4UBB - chains P and A of the 4 polymer chains in the assembly; structure by X-ray diffraction, 1.90 A resolution.

== Chain P ==
Molecule: 11-nt DNA strand
Sequence (11 nucleotides; row label = number of the first residue in the row):
     1 GCTGATGCGCG
Modified positions: 8OG (8-oxo-2'-deoxy-guanosine-5'-monophosphate) at position 11
Ion coordination: Mg2+ site 1: DC10, 8OG_11 (together with 8-oxo-2'-deoxyguanosine-5'-triphosphate) (shared with Asp-190(A), Asp-192(A), Asp-256(A) of chain A); Mg2+ site 2: 8OG_11 (together with pyrophosphate)

== Chain A ==
Molecule: DNA polymerase beta
Source organism: Homo sapiens
Notes: EC 2.7.7.7, 4.2.99.-
UniProtKB: P06746 (DPOLB_HUMAN); numbering as in UniProt (aligned over 1-335)
Amino-acid sequence (335 residues; numbered 1 to 335; the number before each row is that of its first residue):
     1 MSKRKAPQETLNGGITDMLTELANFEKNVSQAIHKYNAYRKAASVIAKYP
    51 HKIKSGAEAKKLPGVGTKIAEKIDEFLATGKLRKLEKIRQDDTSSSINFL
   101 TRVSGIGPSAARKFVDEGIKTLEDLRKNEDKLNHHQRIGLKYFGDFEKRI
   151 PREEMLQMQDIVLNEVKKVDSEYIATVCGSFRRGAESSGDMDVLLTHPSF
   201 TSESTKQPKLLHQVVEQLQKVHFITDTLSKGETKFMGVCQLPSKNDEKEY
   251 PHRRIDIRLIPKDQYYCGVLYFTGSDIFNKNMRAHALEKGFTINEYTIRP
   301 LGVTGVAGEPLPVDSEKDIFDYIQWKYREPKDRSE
Not modelled in the structure: 1-9
Ion coordination: Mg2+ site 1: Asp-190, Asp-192, Asp-256 (together with 8-oxo-2'-deoxyguanosine-5'-triphosphate) (shared with DC10(P), 8OG_11(P) of chain P); Mg2+ site 2: Asp-190, Asp-192 (together with 8-oxo-2'-deoxyguanosine-5'-triphosphate, pyrophosphate) (shared with 8OG_11(P) of chain P)
Small-molecule neighbours: 8-oxo-2'-deoxyguanosine-5'-triphosphate / pyrophosphate: Arg-149, Gly-179, Ser-180, Arg-183, Ser-187, Ser-188, Gly-189, Asp-190, Asp-192, Tyr-271, Phe-272, Thr-273, Gly-274, Ser-275, Asp-276, Asn-279, Arg-283
Swiss-Prot annotation at these positions:
  - region: Arg-183 to Asp-192 (DNA-binding)
  - active site: Lys-72 (Nucleophile)
  - binding site (K(+)): Lys-60, Leu-62, Val-65, Thr-101, Val-103, Ile-106
  - binding site (Na(+)): Lys-60, Leu-62, Val-65, Thr-101, Val-103, Ile-106
  - binding site (dATP): Arg-149, Ser-180, Arg-183, Gly-189, Asp-190
  - binding site (dCTP): Arg-149, Ser-180, Arg-183, Gly-189, Asp-190
  - binding site (dGTP): Arg-149, Ser-180, Arg-183, Gly-189, Asp-190, Asp-192
  - binding site (dTTP): Arg-149, Ser-180, Arg-183, Gly-189, Asp-190
  - binding site (Mg(2+)): Asp-190, Asp-192, Asp-256
  - modified residue: Lys-72 (N6-acetyllysine), Arg-83 (Omega-N-methylarginine), Arg-152 (Omega-N-methylarginine)
  - cross-link (Glycyl lysine isopeptide (Lys-Gly)): Lys-41 (interchain with G-Cter in ubiquitin), Lys-61 (interchain with G-Cter in ubiquitin), Lys-81 (interchain with G-Cter in ubiquitin)

== How chain P and chain A interact ==
Pairs across the interface (29; chain P residue first):
  DG7(P) with Ser-109(A), phosphate contact
  DC8(P) with Gly-105(A), sugar contact; Gly-107(A), hydrogen bond to the phosphate; Pro-108(A), phosphate contact; Ser-109(A), hydrogen bond to the phosphate; Ala-110(A), hydrogen bond to the phosphate
  DG9(P) with Val-103(A), phosphate contact; Ser-104(A), phosphate contact; Gly-105(A), hydrogen bond to the phosphate; Ile-106(A), phosphate contact; His-135(A), sugar contact; Met-236(A), phosphate contact
  DC10(P) with Asp-192(A), phosphate contact; Met-236(A), sugar contact; Arg-254(A), salt bridge to the phosphate; Asp-256(A), phosphate contact; Tyr-271(A), hydrogen bond to the base; Phe-272(A), phosphate contact
  8OG_11(P) with Arg-183(A), phosphate contact; Asp-190(A), phosphate contact; Asp-192(A), phosphate contact; Tyr-271(A), sugar contact; Phe-272(A), phosphate contact; Thr-273(A), phosphate contact; Gly-274(A), hydrogen bond to the phosphate; Ser-275(A), sugar contact; Asp-276(A), base contact; Asn-279(A), hydrogen bond to the base; Arg-283(A), base contact
Other interface residues (no listed pair), chain A (24 interface residues in all): Gly-179

== Overview ==
5 residues of chain P and 24 residues of chain A are in contact, with 7 hydrogen bonds and 1 salt bridge.
Polar pairs include DC10(P)/Tyr-271(A), 8OG_11(P)/Asn-279(A) and DC8(P)/Gly-107(A). Chain A binds
8-oxo-2'-deoxyguanosine-5'-triphosphate / pyrophosphate.
Chain P is an 11-nt DNA strand and chain A is DNA polymerase beta (Homo sapiens); the structure, DNA
polymerase beta reactant complex with a templating cytosine and incoming 8-oxodGTP, 40 s, was determined by
X-ray diffraction (same publication as 4UAW, 4UAY, 4UAZ, 4UB1, 4UB2, 4UB3 and 3 further entries).
